Entry 4R2E (X-ray diffraction, 1.84 A resolution); this record covers chains A and B of the 3 polymer chains in the assembly.

Chain A:
Protein: Wilms tumor protein, isoform 4/CRA_a
Organism: Homo sapiens
Notes: fragment: Zinc Finger 2-4
Reference sequence: P19544 (WT1_HUMAN); numbering as in UniProt (aligned over 350-437)
Amino-acid sequence (93 residues; each row starts with the number of its first residue):
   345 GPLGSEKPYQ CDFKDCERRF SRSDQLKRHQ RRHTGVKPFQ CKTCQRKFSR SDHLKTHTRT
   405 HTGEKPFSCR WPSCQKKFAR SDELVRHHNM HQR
Disordered / not traced: 345-349
Construct notes: expression tag (345-349)
Ion coordination: Zn2+ site 1: Cys355, Cys360, His373, His377; Zn2+ site 2: Cys385, Cys388, His401, His405; Zn2+ site 3: Cys413, Cys418, His431, His435
UniProt features mapped onto this chain:
  - zinc finger: Tyr353 to His377 (C2H2-type 2), Phe383 to His405 (C2H2-type 3)
  - region (Important for interaction with target DNA): Ser367 to Lys381, Ser393 to His401
From the paper describing this entry:
  - binding site for the 11-nt DNA strand (chain B): Arg366, Gln369, Arg372
  - mutagenesis - E427Q: unchanged binding to 5hmCx2 or 5fCx2
  - mutagenesis - E427Q: increased binding to 5caCx2
  - mutagenesis - Q369P/E427P: decreased binding to unmodified C

Chain B:
Molecule: 11-nt DNA strand
Sequence (11 nucleotides; each row starts with the number of its first residue):
     1 AGCGTGGGCG T
Modified residues: 5CM (5-methyl-2'-deoxy-cytidine-5'-monophosphate) at position 9

How chain A and chain B interact:
Pairs across the interface (32; chain A residue first):
  Arg362(A) - DG7(B)  phosphate contact
  Arg362(A) - DG8(B)  salt bridge to the phosphate
  Phe364(A) - DG7(B)  phosphate contact
  Phe364(A) - DG8(B)  phosphate contact
  Arg366(A) - 5CM_9(B)  base contact
  Arg366(A) - DG10(B)  hydrogen bond to the base
  Arg366(A) - DT11(B)  hydrogen bond to the base
  Gln369(A) - DG8(B)  hydrogen bond to the phosphate
  Gln369(A) - 5CM_9(B)  base contact
  Arg372(A) - DG7(B)  base contact
  Arg372(A) - DG8(B)  hydrogen bond to the base
  Arg372(A) - 5CM_9(B)  base contact
  His373(A) - DG7(B)  salt bridge to the phosphate
  Arg376(A) - DG6(B)  phosphate contact
  Arg390(A) - DG4(B)  phosphate contact
  Arg390(A) - DT5(B)  salt bridge to the phosphate
  Phe392(A) - DT5(B)  phosphate contact
  Ser393(A) - DG6(B)  hydrogen bond to the phosphate
  Arg394(A) - DG6(B)  hydrogen bond to the base
  Arg394(A) - DG7(B)  hydrogen bond to the base
  Arg394(A) - DG8(B)  base contact
  His397(A) - DT5(B)  stacking on the base
  His397(A) - DG6(B)  hydrogen bond to the base
  His401(A) - DG4(B)  salt bridge to the phosphate
  Thr404(A) - DC3(B)  phosphate contact
  Arg424(A) - DC3(B)  base contact
  Arg424(A) - DG4(B)  hydrogen bond to the base
  Arg424(A) - DT5(B)  hydrogen bond to the base
  Glu427(A) - DG2(B)  sugar contact
  Arg430(A) - DA1(B)  hydrogen bond to the base
  Arg430(A) - DG2(B)  hydrogen bond to the base
  Arg430(A) - DC3(B)  base contact
Also at the interface, not in a pair above, chain A (25 interface residues in all): Lys351, Lys381, Asp396, Thr400, Lys409, Phe422, Ala423, Asp426

Overview:
25 residues of chain A and 11 residues of chain B are in contact; the contacts include 12 hydrogen bonds, 4
salt bridges and 1 aromatic stacking contact. Polar pairs include Arg366(A)-DG10(B), Arg366(A)-DT11(B) and
Arg372(A)-DG8(B). The paper reports a binding site for the 11-nt DNA strand (chain B) at Arg366(A), Gln369(A)
and Arg372(A); E427Q of chain A increases binding to 5caCx2.
Here chain A is Wilms tumor protein, isoform 4/CRA_a (Homo sapiens) and chain B is an 11-nt DNA strand. Entry
4R2E (Wilms Tumor Protein (WT1) zinc fingers in complex with methylated DNA) was determined by X-ray
diffraction (same publication as 4R2A, 4R2C, 4R2D, 4R2P, 4R2Q, 4R2R and 4R2S).
